8XPO - chains L and P of the 4 polymer chains in the assembly; structure by electron microscopy, 3.02 A resolution.

# Chain L
Name: RNA-directed RNA polymerase L
Source organism: Lassa virus Josiah
Notes: EC 2.7.7.48, 3.1.-.-
UniProtKB: Q6Y630 (Q6Y630_LASV); residue numbers follow UniProt; this construct covers 1-2220
Amino-acid sequence (2231 residues; each row starts with the number of its first residue):
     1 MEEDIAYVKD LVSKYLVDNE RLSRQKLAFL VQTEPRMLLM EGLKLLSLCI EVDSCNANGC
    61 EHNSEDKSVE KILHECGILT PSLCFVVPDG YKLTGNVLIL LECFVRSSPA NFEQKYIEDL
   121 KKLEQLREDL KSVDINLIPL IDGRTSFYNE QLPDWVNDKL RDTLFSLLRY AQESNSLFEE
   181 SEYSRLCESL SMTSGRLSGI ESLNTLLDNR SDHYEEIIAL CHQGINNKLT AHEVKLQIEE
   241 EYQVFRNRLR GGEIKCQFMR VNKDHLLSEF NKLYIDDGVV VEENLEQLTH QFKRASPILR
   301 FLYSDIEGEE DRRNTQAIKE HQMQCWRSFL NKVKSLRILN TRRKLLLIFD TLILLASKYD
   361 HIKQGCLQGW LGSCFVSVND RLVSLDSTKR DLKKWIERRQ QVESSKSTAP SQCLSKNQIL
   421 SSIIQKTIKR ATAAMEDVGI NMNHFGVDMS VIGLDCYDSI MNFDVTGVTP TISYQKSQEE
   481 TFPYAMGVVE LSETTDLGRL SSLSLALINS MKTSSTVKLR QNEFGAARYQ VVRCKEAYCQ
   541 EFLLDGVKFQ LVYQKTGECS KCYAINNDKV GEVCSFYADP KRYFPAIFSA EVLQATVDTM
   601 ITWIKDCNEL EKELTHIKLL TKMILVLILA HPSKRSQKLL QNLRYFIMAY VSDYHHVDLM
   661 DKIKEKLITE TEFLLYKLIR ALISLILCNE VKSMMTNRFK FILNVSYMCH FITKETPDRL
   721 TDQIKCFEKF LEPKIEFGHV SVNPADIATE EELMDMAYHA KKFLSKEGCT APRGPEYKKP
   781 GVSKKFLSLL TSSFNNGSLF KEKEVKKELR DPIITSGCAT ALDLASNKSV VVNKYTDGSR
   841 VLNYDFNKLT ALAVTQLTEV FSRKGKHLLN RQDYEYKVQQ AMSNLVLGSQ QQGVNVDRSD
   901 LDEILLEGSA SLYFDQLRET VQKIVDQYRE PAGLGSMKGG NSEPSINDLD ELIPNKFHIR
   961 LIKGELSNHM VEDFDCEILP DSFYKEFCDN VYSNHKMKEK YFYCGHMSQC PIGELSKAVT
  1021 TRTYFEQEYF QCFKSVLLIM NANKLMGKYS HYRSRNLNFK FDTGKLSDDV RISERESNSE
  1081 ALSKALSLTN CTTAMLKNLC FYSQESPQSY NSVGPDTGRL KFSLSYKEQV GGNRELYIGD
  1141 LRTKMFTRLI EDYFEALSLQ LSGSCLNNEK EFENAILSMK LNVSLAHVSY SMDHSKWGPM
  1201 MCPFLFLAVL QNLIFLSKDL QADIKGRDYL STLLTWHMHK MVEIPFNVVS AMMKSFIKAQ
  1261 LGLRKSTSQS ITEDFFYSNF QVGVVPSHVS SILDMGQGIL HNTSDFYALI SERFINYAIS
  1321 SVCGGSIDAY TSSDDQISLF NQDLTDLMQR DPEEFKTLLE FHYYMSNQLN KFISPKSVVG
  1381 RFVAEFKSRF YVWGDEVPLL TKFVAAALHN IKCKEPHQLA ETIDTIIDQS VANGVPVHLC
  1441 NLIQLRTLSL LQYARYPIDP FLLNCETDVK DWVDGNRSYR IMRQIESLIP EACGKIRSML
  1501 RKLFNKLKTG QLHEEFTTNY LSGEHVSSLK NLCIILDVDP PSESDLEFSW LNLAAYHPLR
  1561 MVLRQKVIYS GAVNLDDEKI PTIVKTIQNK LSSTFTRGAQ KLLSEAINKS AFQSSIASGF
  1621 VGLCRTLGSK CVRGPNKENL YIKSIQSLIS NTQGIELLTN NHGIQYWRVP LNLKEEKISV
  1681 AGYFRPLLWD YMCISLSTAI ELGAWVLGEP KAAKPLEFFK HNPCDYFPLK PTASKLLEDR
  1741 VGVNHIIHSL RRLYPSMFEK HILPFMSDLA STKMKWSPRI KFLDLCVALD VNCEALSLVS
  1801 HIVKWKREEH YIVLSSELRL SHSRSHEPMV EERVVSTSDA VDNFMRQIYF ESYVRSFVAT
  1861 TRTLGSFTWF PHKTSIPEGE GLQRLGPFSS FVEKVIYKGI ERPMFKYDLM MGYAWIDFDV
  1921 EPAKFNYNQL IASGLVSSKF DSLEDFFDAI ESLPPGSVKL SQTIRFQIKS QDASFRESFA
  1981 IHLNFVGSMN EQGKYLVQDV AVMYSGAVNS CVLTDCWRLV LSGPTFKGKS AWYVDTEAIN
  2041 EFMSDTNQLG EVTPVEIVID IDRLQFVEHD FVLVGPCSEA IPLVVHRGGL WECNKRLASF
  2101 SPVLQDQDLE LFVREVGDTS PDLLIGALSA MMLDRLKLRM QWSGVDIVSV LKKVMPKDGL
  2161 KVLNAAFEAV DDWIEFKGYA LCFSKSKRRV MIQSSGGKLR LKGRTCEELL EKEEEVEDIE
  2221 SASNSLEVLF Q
Unresolved in the structure: 76-85, 175-183, 309-319, 404-413, 436-444, 803-805, 891-907, 929-1061, 1566-1579, 1828-1837, 1873-1882, 1911-2079, 2117-2122, 2138-2231
Sequence notes: expression tag (2221-2231)
Ligand contacts: A1LVZ ([[(2R,3R,4S,5R)-4-fluoranyl-5-(5-iodanyl-4-methyl-pyrrolo[2,3-d]pyrimidin-7-yl)-3-oxidanyl-oxolan-2-yl]methoxy-oxidanyl-phosphoryl] phosphono hydrogen phosphate): Lys662, Lys729, Lys1127, Gln1129, Arg1134, Leu1136, His1194, Ser1195, Lys1196, Gln1297, Gly1298, His1301, Ser1374, Lys1376
From the paper describing this entry:
  - binding site for A1LVZ: Lys662, Lys729, Gln1129, Arg1134, Lys1376

# Chain P
Molecule: 9-nt RNA strand
Sequence (9 nucleotides; numbered 2392 to 2400; the number before each row is that of its first residue):
  2392 GGACUCUUC

# Interface between chain L and chain P
Pairs across the interface (27; chain L residue first):
  Lys714(L) - U2398(P)  salt bridge to the phosphate
  Leu822(L) - G2393(P)  phosphate contact
  Ser826(L) - A2394(P)  phosphate contact
  Asn827(L) - A2394(P)  phosphate contact
  Asn827(L) - C2395(P)  phosphate contact
  His1301(L) - C2400(P)  base contact
  Ser1332(L) - C2400(P)  sugar contact
  Ser1333(L) - C2400(P)  hydrogen bond to the sugar
  Asp1334(L) - C2400(P)  phosphate contact
  Lys1387(L) - U2399(P)  sugar contact
  Ser1388(L) - U2399(P)  phosphate contact
  Ser1388(L) - C2400(P)  hydrogen bond to the phosphate
  Lys1402(L) - U2398(P)  hydrogen bond to the phosphate
  Lys1402(L) - U2399(P)  salt bridge to the phosphate
  Ala1406(L) - C2397(P)  phosphate contact
  Ala1406(L) - U2398(P)  phosphate contact
  Ile1411(L) - U2396(P)  phosphate contact
  Gln1418(L) - C2395(P)  hydrogen bond to the sugar
  Thr1422(L) - U2396(P)  sugar contact
  Ile1426(L) - C2397(P)  sugar contact
  Gln1429(L) - C2397(P)  hydrogen bond to the sugar
  Gln1429(L) - U2398(P)  hydrogen bond to the sugar
  Lys1590(L) - G2392(P)  salt bridge to the phosphate
  Leu1602(L) - G2392(P)  sugar contact
  Ala1606(L) - G2393(P)  sugar contact
  Lys1609(L) - G2393(P)  sugar contact
  Lys1609(L) - A2394(P)  sugar contact
Other interface residues (no listed pair), chain L (28 interface residues in all): His710, Ala825, Asp1335, Phe1403, Lys1412, Asn1589, Ser1593

# Summary
28 residues of chain L face 9 of chain P across their interface, with 6 hydrogen bonds and 3 salt bridges.
Among the polar pairs are Ser1333(L)-C2400(P), Gln1418(L)-C2395(P) and Gln1429(L)-C2397(P). Ligands of chain
L: compound A1LVZ. From the paper: a binding site for A1LVZ at Lys662(L), Lys729(L) and Gln1129(L) among
others.
Chain L is RNA-directed RNA polymerase L (Lassa virus Josiah) and chain P is a 9-nt RNA strand; the structure,
Cryo-EM structure of Lassa virus RdRP elongation complex with the NTP form of compound HNC-1664 bound ..., was
determined by electron microscopy together with 8XKO and 8XPP from the same study.
